Entry 4QV1 (X-ray diffraction, 2.50 A resolution); this record covers chains F and G of the 28 polymer chains in the assembly.

Chain F:
Name: Probable proteasome subunit alpha type-7
Source organism: Saccharomyces cerevisiae
Notes: EC 3.4.25.1
UniProt: P21242 (PSA7_YEAST); residues -3 to 284 here correspond to UniProt positions 1-288 (UniProt number = residue number + 4)
Sequence (288 residues; row label = number of the first residue in the row; numbers below 1 keep their minus sign (Met-3 is residue -3)):
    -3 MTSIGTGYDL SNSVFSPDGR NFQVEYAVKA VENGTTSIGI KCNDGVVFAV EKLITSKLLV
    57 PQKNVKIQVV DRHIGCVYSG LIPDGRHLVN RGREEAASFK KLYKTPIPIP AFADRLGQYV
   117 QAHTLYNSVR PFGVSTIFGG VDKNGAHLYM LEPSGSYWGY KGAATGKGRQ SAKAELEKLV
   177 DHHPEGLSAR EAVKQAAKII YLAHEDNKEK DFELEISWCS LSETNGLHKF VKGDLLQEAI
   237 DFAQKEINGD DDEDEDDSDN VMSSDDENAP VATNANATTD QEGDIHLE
Disordered / not traced: -3 to 1, 245-284
UniProt features mapped onto this chain:
  - modified residue: Thr-2 (N-acetylthreonine)

Chain G:
Name: Proteasome subunit alpha type-1
Source organism: Saccharomyces cerevisiae
Notes: EC 3.4.25.1
UniProt: P21243 (PSA1_YEAST); residues -8 to 243 here correspond to UniProt positions 1-252 (UniProt number = residue number + 9)
Sequence (252 residues; row label = number of the first residue in the row; numbers below 1 keep their minus sign (Met-8 is residue -8)):
    -8 MSGAAAASAA GYDRHITIFS PEGRLYQVEY AFKATNQTNI NSLAVRGKDC TVVISQKKVP
    52 DKLLDPTTVS YIFCISRTIG MVVNGPIPDA RNAALRAKAE AAEFRYKYGY DMPCDVLAKR
   112 MANLSQIYTQ RAYMRPLGVI LTFVSVDEEL GPSIYKTDPA GYYVGYKATA TGPKQQEITT
   172 NLENHFKKSK IDHINEESWE KVVEFAITHM IDALGTEFSK NDLEVGVATK DKFFTLSAEN
   232 IEERLVAIAE QD
Disordered / not traced: -8 to 1, 243
Ion coordination: Mg2+: Thr8, Tyr119, Arg122, Met125

Chain F / chain G interface:
Pairs across the interface (63; chain F residue first):
  Thr2(F) - His6(G)
  Gly3(F) - His6(G)
  Tyr4(F) - Arg5(G)
  Tyr4(F) - His6(G)
  Tyr4(F) - Tyr21(G)
  Ser9(F) - Arg126(G)
  Val10(F) - His6(G)
  Val10(F) - Gln18(G)
  Phe11(F) - Gln18(G)  hydrogen bond (backbone-side chain)
  Phe11(F) - Tyr21(G)
  Phe11(F) - Ala22(G)  hydrophobic
  Phe11(F) - Ala25(G)  hydrophobic
  Phe11(F) - Arg126(G)
  Phe11(F) - Pro127(G)
  Ser12(F) - Tyr21(G)
  Pro13(F) - Tyr21(G)  hydrophobic
  Pro13(F) - Lys24(G)  hydrogen bond (backbone-side chain)
  Asp14(F) - Lys24(G)
  Gly15(F) - Tyr21(G)
  Gly15(F) - Ala25(G)
  Lys37(F) - Asp56(G)  salt bridge
  Asp110(F) - Arg82(G)
  Gln114(F) - Arg82(G)  hydrogen bond (side chain-backbone)
  Gln114(F) - Asn83(G)
  Gln114(F) - Leu86(G)
  Gln117(F) - Pro79(G)
  Gln117(F) - Asp80(G)
  Gln117(F) - Asn83(G)  hydrogen bond
  Gln117(F) - Arg126(G)
  Thr120(F) - Arg126(G)  hydrogen bond (backbone-side chain)
  Leu121(F) - Tyr124(G)
  Leu121(F) - Arg126(G)
  Leu121(F) - Leu128(G)  hydrophobic
  Tyr122(F) - Tyr124(G)
  Tyr122(F) - Met125(G)  hydrophobic
  Ser150(F) - Pro79(G)
  Gly151(F) - Pro79(G)
  Ser152(F) - Ile78(G)
  Ser152(F) - Pro79(G)
  Tyr153(F) - Arg82(G)  hydrogen bond (backbone-side chain)
  Trp154(F) - Leu55(G)  hydrophobic
  Trp154(F) - Thr59(G)
  Trp154(F) - Val60(G)  hydrophobic
  Trp154(F) - Ser61(G)
  Trp154(F) - Tyr62(G)
  Trp154(F) - Ile78(G)  hydrophobic
  Trp154(F) - Arg82(G)
  Gly155(F) - Leu55(G)
  Gly155(F) - Asp56(G)  hydrogen bond (backbone-backbone)
  Gly155(F) - Thr59(G)  hydrogen bond (backbone-side chain)
  Tyr156(F) - Leu54(G)
  Tyr156(F) - Leu55(G)
  Tyr156(F) - Asp56(G)
  Lys157(F) - Lys53(G)
  Lys157(F) - Leu54(G)  hydrogen bond (backbone-backbone)
  Lys157(F) - Leu55(G)
  Gly158(F) - Leu54(G)
  Lys169(F) - Leu54(G)
  Leu172(F) - Leu54(G)  hydrophobic
  Glu173(F) - Lys53(G)
  Glu173(F) - Leu54(G)
  Val176(F) - Leu54(G)  hydrophobic
  Asp177(F) - Lys53(G)  salt bridge
Also at the interface, not in a pair above, chain F (32 interface residues in all): Tyr145
Also at the interface, not in a pair above, chain G (29 interface residues in all): Asp52, Pro57, Gly129

Overview:
32 residues of chain F face 29 of chain G across their interface, with 9 hydrogen bonds and 2 salt bridges.
Polar pairs include Lys37(F)-Asp56(G), Asp177(F)-Lys53(G) and Phe11(F)-Gln18(G). The Mg2+ site is built by
Thr8(G), Tyr119(G), Arg122(G) and Met125(G).
Here chain F is Probable proteasome subunit alpha type-7 and chain G is Proteasome subunit alpha type-1, both
from Saccharomyces cerevisiae. Entry 4QV1 (yCP beta5-M45A mutant) was determined by X-ray diffraction (same
publication as 4QUX, 4QUY, 4QV0, 4QV3, 4QV4, 4QV5 and 42 further entries).
